Entry 5JG1 (X-ray diffraction, 1.16 A resolution); this record covers chains A and B.

== Chain A (and B) ==
Name: Protease
From: Human immunodeficiency virus 1
Notes: chain B of this document is another copy of the same molecule, construct and numbering; everything in this record applies to it too
Reference sequence: C8B467 (C8B467_9HIV1); residues 1-99 here = UniProt positions 1-99
Sequence (99 residues; numbered 1 to 99; the number before each row is that of its first residue):
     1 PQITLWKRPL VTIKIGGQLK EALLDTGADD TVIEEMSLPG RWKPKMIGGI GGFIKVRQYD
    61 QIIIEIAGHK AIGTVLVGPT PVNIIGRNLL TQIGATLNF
Differences from the reference sequence: engineered mutation K7 (Gln in C8B467), I33 (Leu in C8B467), I63 (Leu in C8B467), A67 (Cys in C8B467), A95 (Cys in C8B467)
Ion coordination: Na+ near D60 (its only coordinating residue here)
Residues lining bound ligands: 6KR ((3R,3aS,7aR)-hexahydro-4H-furo[2,3-b]pyran-3-yl {(2S,3R)-3-hydroxy-4-{[(4-methoxyphenyl)sulfonyl](2-methylpropyl)amino}-1-[(3R,5R,7R)-tricyclo[3.3.1.1~3,7~]decan-1-yl]butan-2-yl}carbamate): R8, L23, D25, G27, A28, D29, D30, V32, I47, G48, G49, I50, T80, P81, V82, I84
Reported in the primary citation:
  - binding site for 6KR: D29, D30

== Interface between chain A and chain B ==
Contacting residue pairs - 94 pairs, chain A then chain B:
  P1(A) - L97(B)
  P1(A) - N98(B)
  P1(A) - F99(B)  hydrogen bond (backbone-backbone)
  Q2(A) - T96(B)
  Q2(A) - L97(B)
  Q2(A) - N98(B)  hydrogen bond
  I3(A) - T96(B)
  I3(A) - L97(B)  hydrogen bond (backbone-backbone)
  I3(A) - F99(B)  hydrophobic
  L5(A) - R87(B)  hydrogen bond (backbone-side chain)
  L5(A) - T91(B)
  L5(A) - A95(B)
  W6(A) - R87(B)  hydrogen bond (backbone-side chain)
  W6(A) - T91(B)
  K7(A) - R87(B)
  R8(A) - D29(B)  salt bridge
  R8(A) - R87(B)
  P9(A) - T26(B)
  P9(A) - R87(B)
  L23(A) - G27(B)
  L24(A) - T26(B)  hydrogen bond (backbone-side chain)
  L24(A) - L97(B)  hydrophobic
  L24(A) - F99(B)  hydrophobic
  D25(A) - D25(B)
  D25(A) - T26(B)
  D25(A) - G27(B)  hydrogen bond (side chain-backbone)
  T26(A) - L5(B)
  T26(A) - P9(B)
  T26(A) - L24(B)  hydrogen bond (side chain-backbone)
  T26(A) - D25(B)
  T26(A) - T26(B)  hydrogen bond (backbone-side chain)
  T26(A) - L97(B)
  G27(A) - L23(B)
  G27(A) - D25(B)
  D29(A) - R8(B)  salt bridge
  I47(A) - I50(B)  hydrophobic
  G49(A) - I50(B)
  G49(A) - P81(B)
  I50(A) - G49(B)
  I50(A) - I50(B)  hydrogen bond (backbone-backbone)
  I50(A) - G51(B)  hydrogen bond (backbone-backbone)
  I50(A) - G52(B)
  I50(A) - I54(B)  hydrophobic
  I50(A) - T80(B)
  I50(A) - P81(B)
  I50(A) - I84(B)  hydrophobic
  G51(A) - G51(B)
  G51(A) - G52(B)
  G51(A) - I54(B)
  G52(A) - I50(B)
  G52(A) - G51(B)
  I54(A) - I50(B)
  A67(A) - F99(B)  hydrophobic
  H69(A) - F99(B)
  R87(A) - L5(B)  hydrogen bond (side chain-backbone)
  R87(A) - W6(B)  hydrogen bond (side chain-backbone)
  R87(A) - K7(B)
  R87(A) - R8(B)
  R87(A) - P9(B)
  L90(A) - L5(B)  hydrophobic
  T91(A) - L5(B)
  T91(A) - W6(B)
  Q92(A) - W6(B)
  I93(A) - F99(B)
  G94(A) - N98(B)
  A95(A) - L5(B)
  A95(A) - N98(B)
  A95(A) - F99(B)  hydrophobic
  T96(A) - Q2(B)
  T96(A) - I3(B)
  T96(A) - T4(B)
  T96(A) - T96(B)
  T96(A) - L97(B)
  T96(A) - N98(B)  hydrogen bond (backbone-backbone)
  L97(A) - P1(B)
  L97(A) - Q2(B)
  L97(A) - I3(B)  hydrogen bond (backbone-backbone)
  L97(A) - L24(B)  hydrophobic
  L97(A) - T26(B)
  L97(A) - T96(B)
  N98(A) - P1(B)
  N98(A) - Q2(B)  hydrogen bond
  N98(A) - G94(B)
  N98(A) - A95(B)
  N98(A) - T96(B)  hydrogen bond (backbone-backbone)
  N98(A) - N98(B)  hydrogen bond
  F99(A) - P1(B)  hydrogen bond (backbone-backbone)
  F99(A) - I3(B)  hydrophobic
  F99(A) - L24(B)  hydrophobic
  F99(A) - A67(B)  hydrophobic
  F99(A) - H69(B)
  F99(A) - I93(B)
  F99(A) - G94(B)
  F99(A) - A95(B)  hydrophobic
Also at the interface, not in a pair above, chain A (36 interface residues in all): G48, F53, I84
Also at the interface, not in a pair above, chain B (37 interface residues in all): V32, I47, L90

== Summary ==
36 residues of chain A face 37 of chain B across their interface; the contacts include 19 hydrogen bonds and 2
salt bridges. Polar contacts include R8(A)-D29(B), Q2(A)-N98(B) and L5(A)-R87(B). Chain A binds compound 6KR.
The paper reports a binding site for 6KR at D29(A) and D30(A).
Both chains are Protease (Human immunodeficiency virus 1). Entry 5JG1 (HIV-1 wild Type protease with
GRL-031-14A (a Adamantane P1-Ligand with tetrahydropyrano-tetrahydrofuran in P2 and isobutylamine in ...) was
determined by X-ray diffraction (same publication as 5JFP and 5JFU).
